Entry 8RGI (X-ray diffraction, 2.02 A resolution); this record covers chains A and B.

== Chain A ==
Protein: Dynein light chain Tctex-type 1
From: Homo sapiens
Reference sequence: P63172 (DYLT1_HUMAN); residues 2-113 here = UniProt positions 2-113
Amino-acid sequence (113 residues; each row starts with the number of its first residue):
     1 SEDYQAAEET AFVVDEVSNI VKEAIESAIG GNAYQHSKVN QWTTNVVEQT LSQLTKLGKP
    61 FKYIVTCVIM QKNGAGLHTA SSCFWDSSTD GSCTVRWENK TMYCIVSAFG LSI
Unresolved in the structure: 1-9
Sequence notes: expression tag (1)

== Chain B ==
Protein: Dynein light chain Tctex-type protein 2B
From: Homo sapiens
Reference sequence: Q8WW35 (DYT2B_HUMAN); residues 2-142 here = UniProt positions 2-142
Amino-acid sequence (142 residues; numbered 1 to 142; the number before each row is that of its first residue):
     1 SATSIGVSFS VGDGVPEAEK NAGEPENTYI LRPVFQQRFR PSVVKDCIHA VLKEELANAE
    61 YSPEEMPQLT KHLSENIKDK LKEMGFDRYK MVVQVVIGEQ RGEGVFMASR CFWDADTDNY
   121 THDVFMNDSL FCVVAAFGCF YY
Unresolved in the structure: 1, 18-27, 142
Sequence notes: expression tag (1)
Curated features (UniProtKB/Swiss-Prot):
  - natural variant: Arg88 to Tyr142 (deletion: In SRTD17)

== Chain A / chain B interface ==
Pairs across the interface - 91 pairs, chain A then chain B:
  Tyr34(A) - Phe106(B)
  Val39(A) - Phe106(B)  hydrophobic
  Asn40(A) - Gly6(B)
  Asn40(A) - Phe106(B)
  Thr43(A) - Phe106(B)
  Thr43(A) - Ala108(B)
  Thr44(A) - Ser8(B)
  Thr44(A) - Ala108(B)
  Val47(A) - Ala108(B)
  Val47(A) - Arg110(B)
  Glu48(A) - Arg110(B)
  Leu51(A) - Arg110(B)
  Leu51(A) - Cys111(B)
  Leu51(A) - Phe112(B)  hydrophobic
  Thr55(A) - Phe112(B)
  Phe61(A) - Pro16(B)
  Lys62(A) - Pro16(B)
  Lys62(A) - Phe112(B)
  Lys62(A) - Asp118(B)  salt bridge
  Lys62(A) - Cys139(B)
  Lys62(A) - Phe140(B)
  Tyr63(A) - Cys111(B)
  Tyr63(A) - Phe112(B)  hydrogen bond (backbone-backbone)
  Ile64(A) - Arg110(B)
  Ile64(A) - Cys111(B)  hydrophobic
  Ile64(A) - Phe137(B)  hydrophobic
  Ile64(A) - Cys139(B)  hydrophobic
  Val65(A) - Ala108(B)
  Val65(A) - Ser109(B)
  Val65(A) - Arg110(B)  hydrogen bond (backbone-backbone)
  Thr66(A) - Gln94(B)  hydrogen bond
  Thr66(A) - Met107(B)
  Thr66(A) - Ala108(B)
  Thr66(A) - Ser109(B)
  Thr66(A) - Phe137(B)
  Cys67(A) - Phe106(B)
  Cys67(A) - Met107(B)
  Cys67(A) - Ala108(B)  hydrogen bond (backbone-backbone)
  Val68(A) - Val96(B)  hydrophobic
  Val68(A) - Val105(B)  hydrophobic
  Val68(A) - Phe106(B)
  Val68(A) - Met107(B)  hydrophobic
  Ile69(A) - Val105(B)
  Ile69(A) - Phe106(B)  hydrogen bond (backbone-backbone)
  Met70(A) - Gly104(B)
  Gln71(A) - Glu103(B)
  Asn73(A) - Glu103(B)  hydrogen bond
  Ala75(A) - Glu99(B)
  Ala75(A) - Gly102(B)
  Gly76(A) - Gly98(B)
  Gly76(A) - Glu99(B)  hydrogen bond (backbone-side chain)
  Leu77(A) - Val96(B)  hydrophobic
  Leu77(A) - Ile97(B)
  His78(A) - Met66(B)
  His78(A) - Pro67(B)
  His78(A) - Thr70(B)
  His78(A) - Val95(B)
  His78(A) - Val96(B)
  His78(A) - Ile97(B)  hydrogen bond (backbone-backbone)
  His78(A) - Glu99(B)  salt bridge
  Thr79(A) - Thr70(B)  hydrogen bond (backbone-side chain)
  Thr79(A) - Gln94(B)  hydrogen bond
  Thr79(A) - Val95(B)  hydrogen bond (side chain-backbone)
  Thr79(A) - Val96(B)
  Ala80(A) - Thr70(B)
  Ala80(A) - Lys71(B)
  Ala80(A) - Gln94(B)
  Ala80(A) - Val95(B)  hydrogen bond (backbone-backbone)
  Ser81(A) - Lys71(B)  hydrogen bond (backbone-side chain)
  Ser81(A) - Ser74(B)
  Ser81(A) - Val93(B)
  Ser82(A) - Lys71(B)  hydrogen bond
  Ser82(A) - Ser74(B)  hydrogen bond
  Ser82(A) - Glu75(B)  hydrogen bond
  Ser82(A) - Val92(B)
  Ser82(A) - Val93(B)  hydrogen bond (backbone-backbone)
  Cys83(A) - Lys78(B)
  Cys83(A) - Met91(B)
  Cys83(A) - Val92(B)  hydrophobic
  Phe84(A) - Lys82(B)
  Phe84(A) - Tyr89(B)
  Phe84(A) - Lys90(B)
  Phe84(A) - Met91(B)  hydrogen bond (backbone-backbone)
  Trp85(A) - Lys90(B)
  Asp90(A) - Lys90(B)  salt bridge
  Ser107(A) - Gln94(B)
  Phe109(A) - Val92(B)  hydrophobic
  Leu111(A) - Lys90(B)
  Leu111(A) - Cys139(B)  hydrophobic
  Ser112(A) - Lys90(B)  hydrogen bond (backbone-side chain)
  Ile113(A) - Glu17(B)
Interface residues without a listed pair, chain A (41 interface residues in all): Gly74, Asp86, Thr89
Interface residues without a listed pair, chain B (43 interface residues in all): Pro63, Arg101, Trp113, Asp114, Phe131

== In short ==
41 residues of chain A face 43 of chain B across their interface, with 19 hydrogen bonds and 3 salt bridges.
Among the polar pairs are Lys62(A)-Asp118(B), His78(A)-Glu99(B) and Asp90(A)-Lys90(B).
Chain A is Dynein light chain Tctex-type 1 and chain B is Dynein light chain Tctex-type protein 2B, both from
Homo sapiens; the structure, Structure of DYNLT1:DYNLT2B (TCTEX1:TCTEX1D2) heterodimer, was determined by
X-ray diffraction together with 8RGG and 8RGH from the same study.
